Entry 8FP0 (X-ray diffraction, 1.60 A resolution); this record covers chain A.

== Chain A ==
Molecule: Cyclin-dependent kinase 2
From: Homo sapiens
Notes: EC 2.7.11.22
UniProtKB: P24941 (CDK2_HUMAN); residues 1-298 here = UniProt positions 1-298
Amino-acid sequence (298 residues; each row starts with the number of its first residue):
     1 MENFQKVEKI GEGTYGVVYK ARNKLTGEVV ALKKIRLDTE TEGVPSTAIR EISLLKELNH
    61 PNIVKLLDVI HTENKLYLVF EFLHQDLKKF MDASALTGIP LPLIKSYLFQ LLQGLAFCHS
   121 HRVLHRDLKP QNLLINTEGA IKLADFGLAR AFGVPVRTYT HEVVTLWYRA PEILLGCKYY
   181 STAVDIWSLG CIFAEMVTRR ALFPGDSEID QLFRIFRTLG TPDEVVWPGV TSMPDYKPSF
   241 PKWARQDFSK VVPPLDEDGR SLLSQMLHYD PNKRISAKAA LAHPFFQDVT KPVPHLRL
Not modelled in the structure: 1, 37-46, 73-74, 152-162
Residues lining bound ligands:
  - 7TW (2-{[2-(1H-indol-3-yl)ethyl]amino}-5-nitrobenzoic acid): Tyr15, Lys33, Ile35, Ile52, Leu55, Leu58, Ile63, Val64, Leu66, Leu78, Phe80, Phe117, Cys118, Val123, Ala144, Asp145, Phe146, Leu148, Ala149
  - R-roscovitine (RRC): Glu8, Ile10, Val18, Ala31, Lys33, Val64, Phe80, Glu81, Phe82, Leu83, His84, Gln85, Asp86, Gln131, Asn132, Leu134, Ala144, Asp145
Curated features (UniProtKB/Swiss-Prot):
  - active site: Asp127 (Proton acceptor)
  - binding site (ATP): Ile10 to Val18, Lys33, Glu81 to Leu83, Asp86, Lys129 to Asn132, Asp145
  - binding site (Mg(2+)): Asn132, Asp145
  - site (CDK7 binding): Lys9, Lys88, Lys89, Leu166
  - modified residue: Met1 (N-acetylmethionine), Lys6 (N6-acetyllysine), Thr14 (Phosphothreonine), Tyr15 (Phosphotyrosine), Tyr19 (Phosphotyrosine), Thr160 (Phosphothreonine)
  - natural variant: Pro45 (P45L: In a glioblastoma multiforme sample)
  - mutagenesis: Lys9 (K9F: Reduced phosphorylation by CAK), Thr14 (T14A: 2-fold increase in activity), Tyr15 (Y15F: 2-fold increase in activity), Lys88 to Lys89 (Reduced phosphorylation by CAK), Thr160 (T160A: Abolishes activity), Leu166 (L166R: Reduced phosphorylation by CAK and reduced kinase activity)
What the authors report for this chain:
  - catalytic residues: Lys33 (citing earlier work)

== Overview ==
Ligands of chain A: R-roscovitine and compound 7TW. Curated annotation (UniProt) lists active-site residue
Asp127, 19 ATP-binding residues, Mg2+-binding residues Asn132 and Asp145 and 7 mutagenesis sites. The paper
reports the catalytic residue Lys33.
Chain A is Cyclin-dependent kinase 2 (Homo sapiens); the structure, Ternary complex of CDK2 with small
molecule ligands TW8672 and Roscovitine, was determined by X-ray diffraction together with 8FOW, 8FP5, 7S84
and 7RWF from the same study.
